Entry 7WTG (electron microscopy, 3.80 A resolution); this record covers chains E and H of the 3 polymer chains in the assembly.

[Chain E]
Name: Spike protein S1
From: Severe acute respiratory syndrome coronavirus 2
Notes: fragment: rbd
UniProt: P0DTC2 (SPIKE_SARS2); residues 330-530 here = UniProt positions 330-530
Chain sequence (201 residues; numbered 330 to 530; the number before each row is that of its first residue):
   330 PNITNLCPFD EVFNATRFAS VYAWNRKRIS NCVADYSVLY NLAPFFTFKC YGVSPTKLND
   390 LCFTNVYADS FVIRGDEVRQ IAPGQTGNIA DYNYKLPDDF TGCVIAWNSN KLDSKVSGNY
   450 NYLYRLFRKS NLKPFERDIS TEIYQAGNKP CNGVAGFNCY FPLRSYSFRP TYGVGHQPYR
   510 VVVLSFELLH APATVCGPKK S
Sequence notes: variant Asp339 (Gly in P0DTC2), Leu371 (Ser in P0DTC2), Pro373 (Ser in P0DTC2), Phe375 (Ser in P0DTC2), Asn417 (Lys in P0DTC2), Lys440 (Asn in P0DTC2), Ser446 (Gly in P0DTC2), Asn477 (Ser in P0DTC2), Lys478 (Thr in P0DTC2), Ala484 (Glu in P0DTC2), Arg493 (Gln in P0DTC2), Ser496 (Gly in P0DTC2), Arg498 (Gln in P0DTC2), Tyr501 (Asn in P0DTC2), His505 (Tyr in P0DTC2)
Curated features (UniProtKB/Swiss-Prot):
  - region: Arg403 to Asp405 (Integrin-binding motif), Asn448 to Phe456 (Immunodominant HLA epitope recognized by the CD8+)
  - glycosylation (N-linked (GlcNAc...) asparagine): Asn331 (complex), Asn343 (complex)
  - natural variant: Asp339 (G339D: In strain: Omicron/BA.1, Omicron/BA.2 and 4 more; this construct carries the variant), Arg346 (R346K: In strain: Mu/B.1.621; R346T: In strain: Omicron/BQ.1.1, Omicron/XBB.1.5 and 1 more), Leu368 (L368I: In strain: Omicron/XBB.1.5, Omicron/EG.5.1), Leu371 (S371L: In strain: Omicron/BA.1; this construct carries the variant), Pro373 (S373P: In strain: Omicron/BA.1, Omicron/BA.2 and 7 more; this construct carries the variant), Phe375 (S375F: In strain: Omicron/BA.1, Omicron/BA.2 and 7 more; this construct carries the variant), Thr376 (T376A: In strain: Omicron/BA.2, Omicron/BA.2.12.1 and 5 more), Asp405 (D405N: In strain: Omicron/BA.2, Omicron/BA.2.12.1 and 6 more), Arg408 (R408S: In strain: Omicron/BA.2, Omicron/BA.2.12.1 and 6 more), Asn417 (K417N: In strain: Beta/B.1.351, Omicron/BA.1 and 8 more; this construct carries the variant), Lys440 (N440K: In strain: Omicron/BA.1, Omicron/BA.2 and 7 more; this construct carries the variant), Lys444 (K444T: In strain: Omicron/BQ.1.1), 16 further natural variant entries in UniProt
  - mutagenesis: Asn331 (N331Q: Reduced viral infectivity), Asn343 (N343Q: Reduced viral infectivity), Leu452 (L452R: Increased resistance to neutralizing antibodies. Decreases HLA binding to NF9 epitope. Increased binding affinity to human ACE2), Tyr453 (Y453F: Decreased HLA binding to NF9 epitope. Increased binding affinity to human ACE2), Ala475 (A475V: Increased resistance to neutralizing antibodies), Val483 (V483A: Increased resistance to neutralizing antibodies), Phe490 (F490L: Increased resistance to neutralizing antibodies and human covalescent sera neutralization), His519 (H519P: Increased resistance to human covalescent sera neutralization)
Cystine bridges: Cys336-Cys361, Cys379-Cys432, Cys391-Cys525, Cys480-Cys488

[Chain H]
Name: Heavy chain of XGv051
From: Homo sapiens
Chain sequence (120 residues; each row starts with the number of its first residue):
     2 VQLVQSGAEV KKPGSSVKVS CKASGGTFSN YALSWVRQAP GQGLEWMGGI IPIFGTTNYA
    62 QKFQGRVTIT ADESTSTAYM ELSSLRSEDT AVYYCARLDG YSFGHDRYYQ DGMDDWGPGT
Cystine bridges: Cys22-Cys96

[Chain E / chain H interface]
Contacting residue pairs - 24 pairs, chain E then chain H:
  Tyr449(E) - His106(H)
  Tyr449(E) - Arg108(H)
  Tyr453(E) - Gln111(H)  hydrogen bond
  Leu455(E) - Tyr109(H)  hydrophobic
  Ala484(E) - Phe55(H)
  Ala484(E) - Phe104(H)
  Gly485(E) - Phe104(H)
  Phe486(E) - Gly50(H)
  Phe486(E) - Ile51(H)
  Phe486(E) - Ile52(H)  hydrophobic
  Phe486(E) - Thr57(H)
  Phe486(E) - Thr58(H)
  Phe486(E) - Asn59(H)
  Tyr489(E) - Tyr102(H)  hydrophobic
  Phe490(E) - Tyr102(H)  hydrogen bond (backbone-side chain)
  Phe490(E) - Asp107(H)
  Leu492(E) - Asp107(H)
  Arg493(E) - Tyr102(H)
  Arg493(E) - Asp107(H)
  Arg493(E) - Tyr109(H)
  Ser494(E) - Asp107(H)  hydrogen bond (backbone-backbone)
  Ser496(E) - Arg108(H)  hydrogen bond
  Arg498(E) - Arg108(H)
  Tyr501(E) - Arg108(H)
Other interface residues (no listed pair), chain E (16 interface residues in all): Arg403, Cys488
Other interface residues (no listed pair), chain H (15 interface residues in all): Tyr110
Interface features reported in the paper:
  - epitope / paratope residues, chain E: Tyr449(E), Tyr453(E), Leu455(E), Ala484(E), Gly485(E), Phe486(E), Tyr489(E)
  - epitope / paratope residues, chain H: Gly50(H), Ile52(H), Phe55(H), Tyr102(H), Phe104(H), His106(H), Tyr109(H)

[Overview]
The interface between chain E and chain H involves 16 residues on one side and 15 on the other, with 4
hydrogen bonds. Polar contacts include Tyr453(E)-Gln111(H), Phe490(E)-Tyr102(H) and Ser496(E)-Arg108(H).
Curated annotation (UniProt) lists 8 mutagenesis sites on chain E. From the paper: epitope/paratope residues
Tyr449(E), Tyr453(E) and Gly50(H) among others.
Here chain E is Spike protein S1 (Severe acute respiratory syndrome coronavirus 2) and chain H is Heavy chain
of XGv051 (Homo sapiens). Entry 7WTG (SARS-CoV-2 Omicron variant spike RBD in complex with Fab XGv051) was
determined by electron microscopy together with 7WTF, 7WTJ and 7WTK from the same study.
